4HKR - chains A and B; structure by X-ray diffraction, 3.35 A resolution.

Chain A (and B):
Molecule: Calcium release-activated calcium channel protein 1
Source organism: Drosophila melanogaster
Notes: chain B of this document is another copy of the same molecule, construct and numbering; everything in this record applies to it too
UniProtKB: Q9U6B8 (CRCM1_DROME); residues 133-341 here = UniProt positions 133-341
Sequence (214 residues; row label = number of the first residue in the row):
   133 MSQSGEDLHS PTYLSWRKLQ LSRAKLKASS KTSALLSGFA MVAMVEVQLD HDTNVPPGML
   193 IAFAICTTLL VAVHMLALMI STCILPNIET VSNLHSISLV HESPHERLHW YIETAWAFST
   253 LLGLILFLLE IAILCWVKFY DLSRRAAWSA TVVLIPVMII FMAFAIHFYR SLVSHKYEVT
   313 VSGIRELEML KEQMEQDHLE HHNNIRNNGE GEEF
Disordered / not traced: 133-143, 181-190, 220-235, 335-346 (chain B: 133-143, 181-190, 220-235, 330-346)
Differences from the reference sequence: engineered mutation Ser224 (Cys in Q9U6B8), Arg276 (Pro in Q9U6B8), Arg277 (Pro in Q9U6B8), Thr283 (Cys in Q9U6B8); expression tag (342-346)
Swiss-Prot annotation at these positions:
  - site: Glu178 (Confers selective permeability to Ca(2+) ions)
  - mutagenesis: Val174 (V174A: Constitutively permeable to Ca(2+) ions in the absence of Stim), Glu178 (E178Q: Impairs store-operated Ca(2+) influx), Glu221 (E221Q: Does not affect store-operated Ca(2+) influx), Glu245 (E245Q: Decreases store-operated Ca(2+) influx), Glu262 (E262Q: Impairs store-operated Ca(2+) influx)
Bound ions: Zn2+ near His330 (its only coordinating residue here)
Reported in the primary citation:
  - self-association interface (contacts with another copy of this molecule): Leu167, Phe171, Val174, Ile316, Leu319
  - binding site for Fe ion: Arg155, Lys159, Lys163
  - contacts within the chain: Gly170-Phe171

Interface between chain A and chain B:
Pairs across the interface (64):
  Trp148(A) - Trp148(B)
  Leu151(A) - Arg149(B)
  Gln152(A) - Gln152(B)
  Arg155(A) - Arg155(B)
  Arg155(A) - Ala156(B)
  Leu158(A) - Ala156(B)
  Leu158(A) - Ala160(B)  hydrophobic
  Lys159(A) - Lys159(B)
  Ser162(A) - Ala160(B)
  Ser162(A) - Thr164(B)
  Lys163(A) - Lys163(B)
  Leu167(A) - Leu167(B)  hydrophobic
  Leu167(A) - Phe171(B)  hydrophobic
  Ser169(A) - Phe259(B)
  Gly170(A) - Phe171(B)
  Phe171(A) - Phe171(B)
  Met173(A) - Ala175(B)  hydrophobic
  Met173(A) - Phe259(B)  hydrophobic
  Met173(A) - Glu262(B)
  Met173(A) - Ile263(B)  hydrophobic
  Val174(A) - Phe171(B)  hydrophobic
  Met176(A) - Cys267(B)  hydrophobic
  Val177(A) - Ala175(B)
  Val177(A) - Glu178(B)
  Val177(A) - Val179(B)  hydrophobic
  Val177(A) - Leu266(B)  hydrophobic
  Glu178(A) - Glu178(B)
  Leu192(A) - Phe271(B)
  Leu192(A) - Ala278(B)
  Ile193(A) - Ala278(B)  hydrophobic
  Phe195(A) - Phe271(B)  hydrophobic
  Ala196(A) - Cys267(B)  hydrophobic
  Ala196(A) - Phe271(B)  hydrophobic
  Ala196(A) - Ala282(B)
  Ile197(A) - Ser281(B)
  Thr199(A) - Ile263(B)
  Thr200(A) - Leu260(B)
  Thr200(A) - Cys267(B)  hydrogen bond
  Thr200(A) - Ala282(B)
  Thr200(A) - Leu286(B)
  Leu201(A) - Val285(B)  hydrophobic
  Val203(A) - Phe259(B)  hydrophobic
  Val203(A) - Ile263(B)  hydrophobic
  Ala204(A) - Leu260(B)  hydrophobic
  Ala204(A) - Leu286(B)  hydrophobic
  Met207(A) - Leu168(B)  hydrophobic
  Met207(A) - Leu256(B)
  Met207(A) - Phe259(B)  hydrophobic
  Met207(A) - Phe293(B)
  Leu208(A) - Phe293(B)
  Leu210(A) - Leu256(B)  hydrophobic
  Met211(A) - Leu253(B)  hydrophobic
  Met211(A) - Leu256(B)  hydrophobic
  Met211(A) - Phe296(B)  hydrophobic
  Thr214(A) - Thr252(B)
  Thr312(A) - Leu319(B)
  Gly315(A) - Leu319(B)
  Ile316(A) - Leu319(B)  hydrophobic
  Ile316(A) - Glu320(B)
  Leu319(A) - Thr312(B)
  Leu319(A) - Gly315(B)
  Leu319(A) - Ile316(B)
  Glu320(A) - Ile316(B)
  Met326(A) - Thr312(B)
Also at the interface, not in a pair above, chain A (43 interface residues in all): Ala166, Leu217, Pro218, Val313, Lys323
Also at the interface, not in a pair above, chain B (47 interface residues in all): Leu153, Ala172, Val174, Glu245, Ala249, Val289, Phe300, Tyr309, Leu322, Lys323

In short:
43 residues of chain A and 47 residues of chain B are in contact, with 1 hydrogen bond. Its one
hydrogen-bonded contact is Thr200(A)-Cys267(B). The paper reports a binding site for Fe ion at Arg155(A),
Lys159(A) and Lys163(A); a self-association interface involving Leu167(A), Phe171(A) and Val174(A) among
others.
Both chains are Calcium release-activated calcium channel protein 1 (Drosophila melanogaster). Entry 4HKR
(Calcium release-activated calcium (CRAC) channel ORAI) was determined by X-ray diffraction, deposited
together with 4HKS.
